PDB entry 7WK9 | electron microscopy, 3.48 A resolution | chains a and b of the 7 polymer chains in the assembly

== Chain a ==
Name: Heavy chain of S3H3 Fab
From: Mus musculus
Notes: antibody fragment or engineered binder
Sequence (217 residues; row label = number of the first residue in the row):
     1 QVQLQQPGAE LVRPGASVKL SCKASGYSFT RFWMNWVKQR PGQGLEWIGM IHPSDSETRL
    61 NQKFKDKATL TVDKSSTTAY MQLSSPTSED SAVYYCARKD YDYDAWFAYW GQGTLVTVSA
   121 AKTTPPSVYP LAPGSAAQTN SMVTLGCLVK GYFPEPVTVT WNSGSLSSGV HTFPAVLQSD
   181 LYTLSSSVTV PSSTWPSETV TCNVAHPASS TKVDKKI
Disulfides: Cys22-Cys96, Cys147-Cys202

== Chain b ==
Name: Light chain of S3H3 Fab
From: Mus musculus
Notes: antibody fragment or engineered binder
Sequence (215 residues; numbered 1 to 215; the number before each row is that of its first residue):
     1 DIVLTQSPAS LAVSLGQRAT ISCRASKSVS ASVYSYMHWY QQKPGQPPKL LIYLASSLES
    61 GVPARFSGSG SGTDFTLNIH PVEEEDAATY YCHHSRELPP AFGGGTKLEI KRADAAPTVS
   121 IFPPSSEQLT SGGASVVCFL NNFYPKDINV KWKIDGSERQ NGVLNSWTDQ DSKDSTYSMS
   181 STLTLTKDEY ERHNSYTCEA THKTSTSPIV KSFNR
Disulfides: Cys23-Cys92, Cys138-Cys198

== How chain a and chain b interact ==
Pairs across the interface (69; chain a residue first):
  Val37(a) with Phe102(b), hydrophobic
  Gln39(a) with Gln42(b), hydrogen bond; Tyr91(b)
  Gln43(a) with Gly104(b)
  Leu45(a) with Gln42(b); Tyr91(b), hydrophobic; Phe102(b)
  Glu46(a) with Phe102(b)
  Trp47(a) with Phe102(b), hydrophobic
  Tyr95(a) with Gln42(b), hydrogen bond; Gln46(b); Pro48(b)
  Tyr103(a) with Ala31(b), hydrogen bond (side chain-backbone); Ser32(b), hydrogen bond (side chain-backbone); Tyr34(b), hydrogen bond (side chain-backbone); Tyr36(b), hydrophobic; Leu54(b), hydrophobic
  Asp104(a) with Tyr36(b); Met37(b); His38(b), salt bridge; Leu54(b); Ser95(b), hydrogen bond
  Ala105(a) with His38(b), hydrogen bond (backbone-side chain); Ser95(b), hydrogen bond (backbone-side chain)
  Trp106(a) with His38(b); Tyr40(b); Leu50(b)
  Phe107(a) with Tyr40(b), hydrogen bond (backbone-side chain); Leu50(b); His93(b); Phe102(b), hydrophobic
  Trp110(a) with Pro48(b), hydrogen bond (side chain-backbone)
  Gly111(a) with Pro47(b)
  Tyr129(a) with Ser125(b); Glu127(b); Gln128(b); Ser131(b), hydrogen bond
  Pro130(a) with Ser125(b), hydrogen bond (backbone-side chain); Glu127(b)
  Leu131(a) with Phe122(b), hydrophobic
  Ala132(a) with Pro123(b)
  Pro133(a) with Phe122(b), hydrophobic; Pro123(b)
  Thr144(a) with Phe122(b)
  Leu145(a) with Phe122(b)
  Gly146(a) with Phe122(b); Phe139(b)
  Leu148(a) with Gln128(b); Ser135(b)
  His171(a) with Asn141(b); Ser178(b)
  Thr172(a) with Thr168(b)
  Phe173(a) with Asn141(b); Thr168(b); Ser178(b); Ser180(b)
  Pro174(a) with Ser166(b), hydrogen bond (backbone-side chain); Trp167(b); Thr168(b)
  Val176(a) with Leu164(b), hydrophobic; Asn165(b); Ser166(b)
  Gln178(a) with Leu164(b)
  Ser185(a) with Phe139(b); Ser180(b), hydrogen bond
  Ser186(a) with Phe139(b)
  Ser187(a) with Phe139(b); Asn141(b), hydrogen bond
  Lys215(a) with Glu127(b)
Also at the interface, not in a pair above, chain a (36 interface residues in all): Asn35, Gly44, Lys150
Also at the interface, not in a pair above, chain b (41 interface residues in all): Val33, Ser35, Pro99, Pro100, Gly103, Val137, Thr184

== In short ==
36 residues of chain a face 41 of chain b across their interface; the contacts include 15 hydrogen bonds and 1
salt bridge. Polar contacts include Asp104(a)-His38(b), Gln39(a)-Gln42(b) and Tyr95(a)-Gln42(b).
Chain a is Heavy chain of S3H3 Fab and chain b is Light chain of S3H3 Fab, both from Mus musculus; the
structure, SARS-CoV-2 Omicron open state spike protein in complex with S3H3 Fab, was determined by electron
microscopy, deposited together with 7WK4, 7WK6, 7WK8, 7WKA, 7WVP and 7WVQ.
